PDB entry 8RLT | X-ray diffraction, 2.25 A resolution | chains A and E of the 5 polymer chains in the assembly

== Chain A ==
Molecule: HLA class I histocompatibility antigen, alpha chain E
Source organism: Homo sapiens
UniProt: P13747 (HLAE_HUMAN); residues 1-276 here correspond to UniProt positions 22-297 (UniProt number = residue number + 21)
Sequence (276 residues; row label = number of the first residue in the row):
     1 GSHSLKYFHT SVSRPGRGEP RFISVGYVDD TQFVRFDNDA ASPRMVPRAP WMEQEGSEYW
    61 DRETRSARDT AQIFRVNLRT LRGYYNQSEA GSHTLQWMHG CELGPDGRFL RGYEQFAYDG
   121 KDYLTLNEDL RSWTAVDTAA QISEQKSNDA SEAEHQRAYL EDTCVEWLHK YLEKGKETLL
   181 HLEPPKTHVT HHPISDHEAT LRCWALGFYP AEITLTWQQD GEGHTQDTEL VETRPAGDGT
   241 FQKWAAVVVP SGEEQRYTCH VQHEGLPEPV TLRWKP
Disulfides: Cys101-Cys164, Cys203-Cys259
Curated features (UniProtKB/Swiss-Prot):
  - region: Lys275, Pro276 (Connecting peptide)
  - binding site (a peptide antigen): Tyr7, Glu63, Ser66, Asn77, Tyr84, Ser143, Lys146, Gln156, Tyr159, Tyr171
  - glycosylation: Asn86 (N-linked (GlcNAc...) asparagine)

== Chain E ==
Molecule: T cell receptor beta variable 6-5, T cell receptor beta chain MC.7.G5
Source organism: Homo sapiens
UniProt: chimeric construct of A0A0K0K1A5, P0DTU4: residues 1-93 from A0A0K0K1A5 (TVB65_HUMAN) positions 20-112 (UniProt number = residue number + 19); residues 103-242 from P0DTU4 positions 127-266 (UniProt number = residue number + 24)
Sequence (243 residues; numbered 0 to 242; the number before each row is that of its first residue; numbering starts at 0):
     0 MNAGVTQTPK FQVLKTGQSM TLQCAQDMNY EYMSWYRQDP GMGLRLIHYS VSAGLTDQGE
    60 VPNGYNVSRS TTEDFPLRLL SAAPSQTSVY FCASHRNRLT EAFFGQGTRL TVVEDLKNVF
   120 PPEVAVFEPS EAEISHTQKA TLVCLATGFY PDHVELSWWV NGKEVHSGVC TDPQPLKEQP
   180 ALNDSRYALS SRLRVSATFW QDPRNHFRCQ VQFYGLSEND EWTQDRAKPV TQIVSAEAWG
   240 RAD
Unresolved in the structure: 0-2
Sequence notes: initiating methionine (0); variant Tyr29 (His48 in A0A0K0K1A5), Ser51 (Gly70 in A0A0K0K1A5), Leu54 (Ile73 in A0A0K0K1A5), His94, Arg95, Asn96, Arg97, Leu98, Thr99, Glu100, Ala101, Phe102, Gln105 (Pro129 in P0DTU4), Val112 (Leu136 in P0DTU4), Cys169 (Ser193 in P0DTU4), Ala187 (Cys211 in P0DTU4), Asp201 (Asn225 in P0DTU4)
Disulfides: Cys23-Cys91, Cys143-Cys208
Curated features (UniProtKB/Swiss-Prot):
  - glycosylation (N-linked (GlcNAc...) asparagine): Asn65, Asn182

== How chain A and chain E interact ==
Contacting residue pairs (10):
  Arg65(A) - Arg97(E)
  Asp69(A) - Tyr31(E)
  Asp69(A) - Arg97(E)  salt bridge
  Gln72(A) - Glu30(E)  hydrogen bond
  Gln72(A) - Val50(E)  hydrogen bond (side chain-backbone)
  Gln72(A) - Ser51(E)
  Val76(A) - Glu30(E)
  Ala150(A) - Arg95(E)
  His155(A) - Thr99(E)
  His155(A) - Glu100(E)  salt bridge
Also at the interface, not in a pair above, chain A (8 interface residues in all): Ile73, Arg75

== In short ==
The chain A/chain E interface involves 8 residues from each chain, with 2 hydrogen bonds and 2 salt bridges.
Polar pairs include Asp69(A)-Arg97(E), His155(A)-Glu100(E) and Gln72(A)-Glu30(E). Curated annotation (UniProt)
lists 10 peptide antigen-binding residues on chain A.
Here chain A is HLA class I histocompatibility antigen, alpha chain E and chain E is T cell receptor beta
variable 6-5, T cell receptor beta chain MC.7.G5, both from Homo sapiens. Entry 8RLT (TCR in complex with
HLA-E*01:03 bound to HBV envelope 371-379 index peptide) was determined by X-ray diffraction, deposited
together with 8RLU and 8RLV.
